7FI7 - chains A and C of the 3 polymer chains in the assembly; structure by X-ray diffraction, 2.78 A resolution.

Chain A:
Molecule: NKG2-D type II integral membrane protein
Organism: Homo sapiens
UniProtKB: P26718 (NKG2D_HUMAN); residues 80-216 here = UniProt positions 80-216
Chain sequence (139 residues; numbered 78 to 216; the number before each row is that of its first residue):
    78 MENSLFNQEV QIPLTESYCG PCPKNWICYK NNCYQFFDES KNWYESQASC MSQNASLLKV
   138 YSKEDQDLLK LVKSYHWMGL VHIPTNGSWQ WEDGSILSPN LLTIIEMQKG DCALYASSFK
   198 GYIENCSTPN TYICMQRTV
Unresolved in the structure: 78-92
Disulfides: C96-C105, C99-C110, C127-C211, C189-C203
Construct notes: initiating methionine (78); expression tag (79)
UniProt features mapped onto this chain:
  - glycosylation (N-linked (GlcNAc...) asparagine): N131, N163, N202

Chain C:
Molecule: MHC class I polypeptide-related sequence A
Organism: Homo sapiens
UniProtKB: Q29983 (MICA_HUMAN); residues 2-275 here correspond to UniProt positions 24-297 (UniProt number = residue number + 22)
Chain sequence (275 residues; numbered 1 to 275; the number before each row is that of its first residue):
     1 MEPHSLRYNL TVLMWDGSVQ SGFLTEVHLD GQPFLRCDRQ KCRAKPQGQW AEDVLGNKTW
    61 DRETRDLTGN GKDLRMTLAH IKDQKEGLHS LQEIRVCEIH EDNSTRSSIH FYYDGELFLS
   121 GNLETKEWTM PQSSRAQTLA MNVRNFWKED AMKTKTHWHA MHADCLQELR RYLKSGVVLR
   181 RTVPPMVNVT RSEASEGNIT VTCRASGFYP WNITLSWRQD GVSLSHDTQQ WGDVLPDGNG
   241 TYQTWVATRI CQGEEQRFTC YMEHSGNHST HPVPS
Unresolved in the structure: 46-56
Disulfides: C37-C42, C97-C165, C203-C260
Construct notes: initiating methionine (1); engineered mutation M14 (Ser36 in Q29983), I109 (Gln131 in Q29983), G121 (Gln143 in Q29983), W147 (Leu169 in Q29983), W158 (Tyr180 in Q29983)
UniProt features mapped onto this chain:
  - glycosylation (N-linked (GlcNAc...) asparagine): N9, N57, N188, N198, N239

How chain A and chain C interact:
Residue-residue contacts - 26 pairs, chain A then chain C:
  L148(A) with M152(C), hydrophobic
  S151(A) with K72(C)
  Y152(A) with R39(C), hydrogen bond; K72(C); R75(C), hydrogen bond; M76(C), hydrophobic
  I182(A) with A79(C), hydrophobic
  E183(A) with A79(C); K82(C), hydrogen bond (backbone-side chain)
  M184(A) with G17(C); S18(C); V19(C), hydrogen bond (backbone-backbone); R75(C); A79(C), hydrophobic
  Q185(A) with S18(C); V19(C); S21(C), hydrogen bond
  K186(A) with D16(C), hydrogen bond (side chain-backbone); S18(C), hydrogen bond (backbone-side chain)
  Y199(A) with M76(C), hydrophobic; H80(C), hydrogen bond; F146(C)
  E201(A) with R75(C), salt bridge
  T205(A) with S21(C)
  P206(A) with R39(C)
  N207(A) with R39(C)
Other interface residues (no listed pair), chain A (15 interface residues in all): A193, K197
Other interface residues (no listed pair), chain C (16 interface residues in all): Q20, E149

Overview:
The interface between chain A and chain C involves 15 residues on one side and 16 on the other, with 8
hydrogen bonds and 1 salt bridge. Among the polar pairs are E201(A)-R75(C), Y152(A)-R39(C) and Y152(A)-R75(C).
Chain A is NKG2-D type II integral membrane protein and chain C is MHC class I polypeptide-related sequence A,
both from Homo sapiens; the structure, Crystal structure of human MICA mutants in complex with natural killer
cell receptor NKG2D, was determined by X-ray diffraction.
